3P4K - chains A and P; structure by X-ray diffraction, 2.30 A resolution.

# Chain A
Molecule: Mitogen-activated protein kinase 14
From: Mus musculus
Notes: EC 2.7.11.24
Reference sequence: P47811 (MK14_MOUSE); numbering as in UniProt (aligned over 1-360)
Chain sequence (370 residues; row label = number of the first residue in the row; numbers below 1 keep their minus sign (Met-9 is residue -9)):
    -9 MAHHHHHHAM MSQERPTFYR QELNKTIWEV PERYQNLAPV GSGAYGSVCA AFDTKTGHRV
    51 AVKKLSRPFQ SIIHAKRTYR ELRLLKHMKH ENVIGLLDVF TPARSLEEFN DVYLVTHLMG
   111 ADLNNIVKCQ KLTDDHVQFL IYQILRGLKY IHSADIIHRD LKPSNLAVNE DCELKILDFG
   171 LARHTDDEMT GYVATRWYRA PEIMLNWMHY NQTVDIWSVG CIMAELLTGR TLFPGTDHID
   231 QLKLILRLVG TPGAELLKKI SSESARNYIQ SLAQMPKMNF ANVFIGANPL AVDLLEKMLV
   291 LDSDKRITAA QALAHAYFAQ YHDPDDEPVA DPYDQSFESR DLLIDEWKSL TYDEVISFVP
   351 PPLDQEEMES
Unresolved in the structure: -9 to 3, 172-183, 354-360
Sequence notes: expression tag (-9 to 0); engineered mutation Ala28 (Ser in P47811)

# Chain P
Molecule: MAP kinase 14
Chain sequence (11 residues; numbered 8 to 18; the number before each row is that of its first residue):
     8 AADLRISCNS K

# Interface between chain A and chain P
Cross-chain cystine bridges: Cys119(A)-Cys15(P)
Residue-residue contacts - 29 pairs, chain A then chain P:
  Ala111(A) - Ile13(P)
  Asn115(A) - Ile13(P)
  Ile116(A) - Leu11(P)  hydrophobic
  Ile116(A) - Arg12(P)
  Ile116(A) - Ile13(P)  hydrophobic
  Lys118(A) - Cys15(P)
  Lys118(A) - Ser17(P)  hydrogen bond (side chain-backbone)
  Lys118(A) - Lys18(P)
  Cys119(A) - Arg12(P)  hydrogen bond (backbone-side chain)
  Cys119(A) - Ser14(P)
  Cys119(A) - Cys15(P)  disulfide
  Gln120(A) - Leu11(P)
  Gln120(A) - Arg12(P)
  Asp125(A) - Ala8(P)
  His126(A) - Ala8(P)  hydrogen bond (side chain-backbone)
  His126(A) - Leu11(P)
  Phe129(A) - Ala8(P)
  Val158(A) - Ile13(P)
  Asn159(A) - Leu11(P)
  Asn159(A) - Ile13(P)
  Glu160(A) - Ala9(P)
  Glu160(A) - Asp10(P)
  Glu160(A) - Leu11(P)  hydrogen bond (backbone-backbone)
  Glu160(A) - Ile13(P)
  Asp161(A) - Ala9(P)
  Cys162(A) - Ala8(P)
  Cys162(A) - Ala9(P)
  Cys162(A) - Leu11(P)  hydrophobic
  Tyr311(A) - Ala8(P)

# Summary
The interface between chain A and chain P involves 15 residues on one side and 10 on the other, with 1
disulfide bond and 4 hydrogen bonds. Among the polar pairs are Lys118(A)-Ser17(P), Cys119(A)-Arg12(P) and
His126(A)-Ala8(P).
Here chain A is Mitogen-activated protein kinase 14 (Mus musculus) and chain P is MAP kinase 14. Entry 3P4K
(The third conformation of p38a MAP kinase observed in phosphorylated p38a and in solution) was determined by
X-ray diffraction.
